Entry 1Q3O (X-ray diffraction, 1.80 A resolution); this record covers chains A and B.

[Chain A (and B)]
Molecule: Shank1
Organism: Rattus norvegicus
Notes: fragment: PDZ domain; chain B of this document is another copy of the same molecule, construct and numbering; everything in this record applies to it too
UniProt: Q9WV48 (SHAN1_RAT); numbering as in UniProt (aligned over 582-690)
Sequence (109 residues; row label = number of the first residue in the row):
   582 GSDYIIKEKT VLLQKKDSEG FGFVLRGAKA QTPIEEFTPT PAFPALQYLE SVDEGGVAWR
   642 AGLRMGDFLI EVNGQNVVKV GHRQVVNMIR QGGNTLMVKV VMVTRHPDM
Not modelled in the structure: 582-583, 688-690 (chain B: 610-614)
From the paper describing this entry:
  - self-association interface (contacts with another copy of this molecule): Thr613 to Pro625

[Interface between chain A and chain B]
Residue-residue contacts (27; chain A residue first):
  Asp584(A) - Ile586(B)
  Asp584(A) - Ile587(B)
  Asp584(A) - Lys588(B)
  Tyr585(A) - Tyr585(B)
  Tyr585(A) - Ile586(B)
  Tyr585(A) - Ile587(B)  hydrogen bond (backbone-backbone)
  Ile586(A) - Asp584(B)
  Ile586(A) - Tyr585(B)
  Ile586(A) - Ile586(B)  hydrophobic
  Ile587(A) - Ser583(B)
  Ile587(A) - Asp584(B)
  Ile587(A) - Tyr585(B)  hydrogen bond (backbone-backbone)
  Ile587(A) - Ile587(B)  hydrophobic
  Lys588(A) - Ser583(B)
  Lys588(A) - Asp584(B)
  Glu589(A) - Gly582(B)
  Glu589(A) - Ser583(B)  hydrogen bond (backbone-backbone)
  Glu589(A) - Tyr585(B)
  Glu617(A) - Lys660(B)  salt bridge
  Pro622(A) - Ile587(B)  hydrophobic
  Pro622(A) - Glu589(B)
  Pro625(A) - Pro622(B)  hydrophobic
  Asn657(A) - Thr619(B)
  Asn657(A) - Thr621(B)
  Val659(A) - Thr619(B)
  Val659(A) - Pro620(B)
  Lys660(A) - Lys660(B)
Other interface residues (no listed pair), chain A (16 interface residues in all): Lys590, Thr619, Ile651, Val682
Other interface residues (no listed pair), chain B (14 interface residues in all): Asn657

[Summary]
The interface between chain A and chain B involves 16 residues on one side and 14 on the other, with 3
hydrogen bonds and 1 salt bridge. Polar pairs include Glu617(A)-Lys660(B), Tyr585(A)-Ile587(B) and
Glu589(A)-Ser583(B). From the paper: a self-association interface involving Thr613(A).
Chain A and chain B are both Shank1 (Rattus norvegicus); the structure, Crystal structure of the Shank
PDZ-ligand complex reveals a class I PDZ interaction and a novel ..., was determined by X-ray diffraction
together with 1Q3P from the same study.
